8WWE - chains B and C of the 4 polymer chains in the assembly; structure by X-ray diffraction, 2.90 A resolution.

== Chain B (and C) ==
Protein: (R)-DHPS dehydrogenase
Organism: Ruegeria pomeroyi DSS-3
Notes: chain C of this document is another copy of the same molecule, construct and numbering; everything in this record applies to it too
UniProt: Q5LVV1 (HPSN_RUEPO); numbering as in UniProt (aligned over 1-407)
Amino-acid sequence (407 residues; row label = number of the first residue in the row):
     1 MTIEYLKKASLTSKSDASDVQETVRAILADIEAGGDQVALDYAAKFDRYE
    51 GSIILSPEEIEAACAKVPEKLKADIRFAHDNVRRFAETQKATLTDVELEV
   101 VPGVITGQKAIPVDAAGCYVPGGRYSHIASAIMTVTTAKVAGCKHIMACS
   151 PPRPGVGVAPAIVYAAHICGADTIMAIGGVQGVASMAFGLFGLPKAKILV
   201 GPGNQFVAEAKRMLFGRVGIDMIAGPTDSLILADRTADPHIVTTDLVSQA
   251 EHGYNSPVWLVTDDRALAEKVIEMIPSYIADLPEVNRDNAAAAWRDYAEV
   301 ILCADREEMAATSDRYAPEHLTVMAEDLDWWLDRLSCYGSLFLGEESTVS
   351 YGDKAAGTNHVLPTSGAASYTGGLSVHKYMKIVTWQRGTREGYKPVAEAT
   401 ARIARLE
Unresolved in the structure: 1, 218-226, 348-374 (chain C: 218-226, 283-284, 348-373, 407)
Swiss-Prot annotation at these positions:
  - active site (Proton acceptor): Glu319, His320
  - binding site (NAD(+)): Tyr119, Gln181, Asn204
  - binding site (Zn(2+)): Gln249, His252, Asp353
Reported in the primary citation:
  - catalytic residues: His320 (proposed by the authors, not directly observed)
  - specificity-determining residues: Asp353 (from molecular simulation)
  - mutagenesis - H320A: abolished catalytic activity on R-DHPS
  - mutagenesis - D353A: decreased catalytic activity on R-DHPS

== How chain B and chain C interact ==
Contacting residue pairs (48; chain B residue first):
  Leu71(B) with Val396(C), hydrophobic
  Asp74(B) with Lys394(C); Pro395(C); Val396(C), hydrogen bond (side chain-backbone); Ala397(C), hydrogen bond (side chain-backbone)
  Ile75(B) with Val396(C), hydrophobic
  Phe77(B) with Glu99(C); Ala397(C), hydrophobic
  Ala78(B) with Val396(C), hydrophobic; Ala397(C), hydrophobic; Thr400(C)
  Asn81(B) with Glu99(C), hydrogen bond (side chain-backbone)
  Val82(B) with Thr400(C)
  Phe85(B) with Leu406(C)
  Thr88(B) with Thr94(C)
  Thr92(B) with Thr92(C)
  Glu97(B) with Arg84(C)
  Leu98(B) with Asn81(C)
  Glu99(B) with Phe77(C); Asn81(C), hydrogen bond (backbone-side chain)
  Val100(B) with Asn81(C), hydrogen bond (backbone-side chain)
  Pro102(B) with Phe77(C)
  Tyr125(B) with Pro395(C); Val396(C), hydrophobic
  Ser126(B) with Ile403(C)
  Ala129(B) with Ala399(C); Thr400(C); Ile403(C), hydrophobic
  Ser130(B) with Ile403(C)
  Ile132(B) with Val396(C), hydrophobic
  Met133(B) with Ile403(C), hydrophobic
  Lys394(B) with Asp74(C); Phe77(C)
  Pro395(B) with Asp74(C); Tyr125(C)
  Val396(B) with Asp74(C), hydrogen bond (backbone-side chain); Ala78(C), hydrophobic; Ile132(C), hydrophobic
  Ala397(B) with Asp74(C), hydrogen bond (backbone-side chain); Phe77(C), hydrophobic
  Ala399(B) with Tyr125(C); Ala129(C)
  Thr400(B) with Ala78(C); Val82(C); Ala129(C)
  Ile403(B) with Ser126(C); Met133(C), hydrophobic
  Arg405(B) with Leu374(C)
Other interface residues (no listed pair), chain B (34 interface residues in all): Ala73, Val96, Val101, Ile128, Arg402
Other interface residues (no listed pair), chain C (33 interface residues in all): Leu71, Ala73, Ile75, Thr88, Ala91, Leu98, Pro102, Ile128, Ser130, Arg405

== Overview ==
34 residues of chain B and 33 residues of chain C are in contact, with 7 hydrogen bonds. Polar contacts
include Asp74(B)-Val396(C), Asp74(B)-Ala397(C) and Asn81(B)-Glu99(C). From the paper: the catalytic residue
His320(B); H320A of chain B abolishes catalytic activity on R-DHPS.
Chain B and chain C are both (R)-DHPS dehydrogenase (Ruegeria pomeroyi DSS-3); the structure, Crystal
structure of (R)-DHPS dehydrogenase HpsN from Ruegeria pomeroyi DSS-3, was determined by X-ray diffraction
together with 8WWD and 8WWF from the same study.
